Entry 8DAN (electron microscopy, 4.74 A resolution (low resolution: residue-level contacts below are approximate; hydrogen-bond / salt-bridge calls are withheld)); this record covers chains E and F of the 12 polymer chains in the assembly.

# Chain E
Protein: E2 envelope glycoprotein
From: Western equine encephalitis virus
Reference sequence: Q1W679 (Q1W679_WEEV); residues 5-419 here correspond to UniProt positions 321-735 (UniProt number = residue number + 316)
Sequence (415 residues; each row starts with the number of its first residue):
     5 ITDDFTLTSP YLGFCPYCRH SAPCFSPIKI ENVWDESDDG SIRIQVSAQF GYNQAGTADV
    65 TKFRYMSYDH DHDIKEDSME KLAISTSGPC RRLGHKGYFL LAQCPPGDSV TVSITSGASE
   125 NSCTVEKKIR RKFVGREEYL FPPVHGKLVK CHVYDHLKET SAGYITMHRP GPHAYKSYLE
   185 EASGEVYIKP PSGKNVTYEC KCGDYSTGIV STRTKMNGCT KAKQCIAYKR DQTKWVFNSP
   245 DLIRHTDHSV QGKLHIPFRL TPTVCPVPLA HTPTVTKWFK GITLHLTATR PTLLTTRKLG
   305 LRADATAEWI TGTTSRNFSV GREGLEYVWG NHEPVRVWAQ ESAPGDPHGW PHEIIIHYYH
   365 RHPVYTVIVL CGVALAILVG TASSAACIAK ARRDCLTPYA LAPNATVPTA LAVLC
Cystine bridges: Cys19-Cys127, Cys22-Cys28, Cys94-Cys108, Cys155-Cys269, Cys204-Cys229, Cys206-Cys223
Covalent attachments: N-acetylglucosamine (NAG) linked to Asn199

# Chain F
Protein: Matrix remodeling-associated protein 8
From: Asarcornis scutulata
Reference sequence: A0A7K7KW08 (A0A7K7KW08_9AVES); residues 32-296 here correspond to UniProt positions 31-295 (UniProt number = residue number - 1)
Sequence (265 residues; numbered 32 to 296; the number before each row is that of its first residue):
    32 NSVVVSVLNI SATLGSQAVL PCKSYRMVWT QDRLNDRQRV VHWDVYSTYY GDNKMERLCD
    92 MYSAGDQRVY SSYNQGRIFM PQNAFTDGNF SLVIKDVAES DGGIYSCNLH HHYCHLYETV
   152 KIQLDVTKKA KAAKEYWDGE KAVIVALEGS TVMLPCVNRN QIWTERHSEE EQQVVHWDRQ
   212 PPGVPHDRAD RLIDLYASGE RRSYGPLFIR QKMNITDTAF ALGDFSLRIS ELESADEGTY
   272 SCHLHHHYCG LHERRIYQVF VTEPV
Cystine bridges: Cys53-Cys273, Cys138-Cys187, Cys145-Cys280
From the paper describing this entry:
  - post-translational modification sites: Asn40, Asn120, Asn245

# Interface between chain E and chain F
Pairs across the interface (10; chain E residue first):
  Leu161(E) - Glu201(F)
  Glu163(E) - Arg64(F)
  Thr164(E) - Arg64(F)
  Ser165(E) - Arg64(F)
  Ser165(E) - Leu65(F)
  His259(E) - Arg64(F)
  Arg263(E) - Leu65(F)
  Thr267(E) - His198(F)
  Val268(E) - Ala95(F)
  Val268(E) - Glu196(F)
Also at the interface, not in a pair above, chain E (11 interface residues in all): Leu152, Lys154, Lys162
Also at the interface, not in a pair above, chain F (8 interface residues in all): Thr117, Ser229

# Summary
The interface between chain E and chain F involves 11 residues on one side and 8 on the other. Covalently
linked N-acetylglucosamine: at Asn199(E). The paper reports modification sites Asn40(F), Asn120(F) and
Asn245(F).
Here chain E is E2 envelope glycoprotein (Western equine encephalitis virus) and chain F is Matrix
remodeling-associated protein 8 (Asarcornis scutulata). Entry 8DAN (CryoEM structure of Western equine
encephalitis virus VLP in complex with the avian MXRA8 receptor) was determined by electron microscopy (same
publication as 8DAQ and 8SQN).
